Entry 5VO8 (X-ray diffraction, 3.30 A resolution); this record covers chains D and F of the 9 polymer chains in the assembly.

[Chain D]
Name: DNA-directed RNA polymerase subunit beta'
Organism: Thermus thermophilus (strain HB8 / ATCC 27634 / DSM 579)
Notes: EC 2.7.7.6
UniProtKB: Q8RQE8 (RPOC_THET8); residue numbers follow UniProt; this construct covers 1-1524
Chain sequence (1524 residues; each row starts with the number of its first residue):
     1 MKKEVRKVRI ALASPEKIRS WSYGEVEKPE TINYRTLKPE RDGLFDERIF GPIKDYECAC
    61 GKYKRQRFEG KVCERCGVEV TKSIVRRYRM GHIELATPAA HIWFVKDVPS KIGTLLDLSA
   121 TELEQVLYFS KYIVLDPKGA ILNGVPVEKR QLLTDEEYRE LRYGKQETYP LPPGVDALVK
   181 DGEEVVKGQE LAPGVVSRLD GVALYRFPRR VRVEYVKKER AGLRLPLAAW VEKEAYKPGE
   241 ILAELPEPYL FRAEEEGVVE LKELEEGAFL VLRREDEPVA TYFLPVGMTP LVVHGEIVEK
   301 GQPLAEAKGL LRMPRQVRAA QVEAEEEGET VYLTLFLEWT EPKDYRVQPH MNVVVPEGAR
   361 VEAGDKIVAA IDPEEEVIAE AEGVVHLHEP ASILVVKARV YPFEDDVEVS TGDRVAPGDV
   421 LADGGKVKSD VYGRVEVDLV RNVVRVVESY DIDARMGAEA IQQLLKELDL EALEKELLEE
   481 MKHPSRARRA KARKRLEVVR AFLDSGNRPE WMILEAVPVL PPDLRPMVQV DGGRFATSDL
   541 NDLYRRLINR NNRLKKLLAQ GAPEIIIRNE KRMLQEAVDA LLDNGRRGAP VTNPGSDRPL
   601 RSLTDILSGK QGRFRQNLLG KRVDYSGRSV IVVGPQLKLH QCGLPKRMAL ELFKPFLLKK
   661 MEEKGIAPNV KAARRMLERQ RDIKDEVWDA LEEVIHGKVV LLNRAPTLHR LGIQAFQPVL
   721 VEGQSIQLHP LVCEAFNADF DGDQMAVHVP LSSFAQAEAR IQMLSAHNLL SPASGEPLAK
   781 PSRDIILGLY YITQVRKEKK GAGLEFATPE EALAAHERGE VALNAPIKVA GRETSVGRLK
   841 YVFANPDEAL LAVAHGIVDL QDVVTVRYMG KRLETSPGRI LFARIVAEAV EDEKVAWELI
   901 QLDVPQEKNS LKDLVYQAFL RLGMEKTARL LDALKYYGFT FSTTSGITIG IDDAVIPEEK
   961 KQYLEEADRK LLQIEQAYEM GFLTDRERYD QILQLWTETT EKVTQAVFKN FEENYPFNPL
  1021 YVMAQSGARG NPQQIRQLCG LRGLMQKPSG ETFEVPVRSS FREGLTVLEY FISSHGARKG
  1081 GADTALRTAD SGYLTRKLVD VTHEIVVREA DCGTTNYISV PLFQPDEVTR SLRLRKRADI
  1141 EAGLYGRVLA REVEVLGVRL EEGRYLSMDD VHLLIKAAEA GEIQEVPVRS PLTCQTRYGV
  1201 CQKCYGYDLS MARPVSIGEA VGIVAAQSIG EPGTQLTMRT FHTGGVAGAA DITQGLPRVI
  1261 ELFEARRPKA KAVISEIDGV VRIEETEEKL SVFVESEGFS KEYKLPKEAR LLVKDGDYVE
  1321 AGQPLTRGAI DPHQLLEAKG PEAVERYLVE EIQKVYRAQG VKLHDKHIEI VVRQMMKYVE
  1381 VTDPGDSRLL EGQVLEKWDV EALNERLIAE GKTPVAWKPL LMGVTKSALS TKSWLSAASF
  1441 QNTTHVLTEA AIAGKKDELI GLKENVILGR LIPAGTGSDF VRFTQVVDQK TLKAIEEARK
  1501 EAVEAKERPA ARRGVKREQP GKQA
Unresolved in the structure: 1-2, 1238-1253, 1503-1524
Ion coordination: Zn2+ site 1: Cys-58, Cys-60, Cys-73, Cys-76; Mg2+ site 1: Asp-739, Asp-741, Asp-743 (shared with 1 residue of chain I); Mg2+ site 2: Lys-840 (shared with 2 residues of chain B); Zn2+ site 2: Cys-1112, Cys-1194, Cys-1201, Cys-1204
Residues lining bound ligands: pyrophosphate (POP): Asn-737, Asp-739, Arg-783, Arg-1029

[Chain F]
Name: RNA polymerase sigma factor SigA
Organism: Thermus thermophilus (strain HB8 / ATCC 27634 / DSM 579)
UniProtKB: Q5SKW1 (Q5SKW1_THET8); numbering as in UniProt (aligned over 1-423)
Chain sequence (423 residues; row label = number of the first residue in the row):
     1 MKKSKRKNAQ AQEAQETEVL VQEEAEELPE FPEGEPDPDL EDPDLTLEDD LLDLPEEGEG
    61 LDLEEEEEDL PIPKISTSDP VRQYLHEIGQ VPLLTLEEEV ELARKVEEGM EAIKKLSEIT
   121 GLDPDLIREV VRAKILGSAR VRHIPGLKET LDPKTVEEID QKLKSLPKEH KRYLHIAREG
   181 EAARQHLIEA NLRLVVSIAK KYTGRGLSFL DLIQEGNQGL IRAVEKFEYK RRFKFSTYAT
   241 WWIRQAINRA IADQARTIRI PVHMVETINK LSRTARQLQQ ELGREPTYEE IAEAMGPGWD
   301 AKRVEETLKI AQEPVSLETP IGDEKDSFYG DFIPDEHLPS PVDAATQSLL SEELEKALSK
   361 LSEREAMVLK LRKGLIDGRE HTLEEVGAFF GVTRERIRQI ENKALRKLKY HESRTRKLRD
   421 FLD
Unresolved in the structure: 1-77

[Chain D / chain F interface]
Residue-residue contacts (144; chain D residue first):
  Glu-30(D) with Arg-259(F), salt bridge
  Thr-31(D) with Thr-257(F), hydrogen bond (side chain-backbone); Ile-258(F)
  Ile-32(D) with Ile-258(F), hydrophobic
  Tyr-34(D) with Arg-259(F); Ile-260(F), hydrophobic; Pro-261(F); Met-264(F); Ile-310(F), hydrophobic
  Ile-53(D) with His-337(F)
  Arg-65(D) with Asp-377(F); Gly-378(F)
  Gln-66(D) with Ile-376(F)
  Arg-67(D) with Asp-377(F)
  Ser-83(D) with His-337(F), hydrogen bond
  Tyr-128(D) with Gln-83(F)
  Phe-129(D) with Gln-83(F); Glu-87(F)
  Ser-130(D) with Gln-83(F), hydrogen bond
  Glu-156(D) with Gln-90(F)
  Arg-159(D) with Gln-90(F)
  Arg-206(D) with Glu-101(F), salt bridge
  Phe-207(D) with Glu-97(F); Glu-98(F); Glu-101(F)
  Arg-209(D) with Glu-97(F), salt bridge
  Pro-349(D) with Leu-96(F), hydrophobic; Glu-97(F)
  His-350(D) with Leu-96(F); Val-100(F); Arg-232(F)
  Asn-352(D) with Arg-104(F)
  Ile-371(D) with Tyr-229(F), hydrophobic; Lys-230(F); Arg-232(F)
  Asp-372(D) with Arg-232(F), salt bridge
  Asp-406(D) with Lys-168(F); Lys-171(F), salt bridge; Arg-172(F), salt bridge
  Val-407(D) with Lys-171(F), hydrogen bond (backbone-side chain); Arg-172(F); His-175(F)
  Glu-408(D) with Lys-171(F), salt bridge
  Val-409(D) with His-175(F)
  Ser-410(D) with Leu-174(F); His-175(F), hydrogen bond; Arg-178(F), hydrogen bond (backbone-side chain)
  Thr-411(D) with His-175(F); Arg-178(F), hydrogen bond (backbone-side chain)
  Gly-412(D) with Arg-178(F)
  Asp-413(D) with Lys-134(F); Lys-164(F), salt bridge; Arg-178(F), salt bridge
  Arg-434(D) with Ile-135(F), hydrogen bond (side chain-backbone)
  Val-437(D) with His-175(F)
  Leu-439(D) with Arg-172(F); His-175(F)
  Pro-526(D) with Leu-317(F), hydrophobic
  Met-527(D) with Thr-257(F); Ile-258(F), hydrophobic
  Val-530(D) with Tyr-329(F); Ile-333(F), hydrophobic
  Arg-534(D) with Gln-312(F); Glu-313(F), hydrogen bond (side chain-backbone)
  Phe-535(D) with Pro-314(F); Val-315(F), hydrogen bond (backbone-backbone)
  Ala-536(D) with Val-315(F); Leu-317(F), hydrophobic
  Thr-537(D) with Val-315(F), hydrogen bond (backbone-backbone); Ser-316(F); Leu-317(F), hydrogen bond (backbone-backbone)
  Ser-538(D) with Leu-317(F); Glu-318(F), hydrogen bond
  Asp-539(D) with Ser-316(F), hydrogen bond; Glu-318(F), hydrogen bond (backbone-side chain)
  Asp-542(D) with Thr-257(F), hydrogen bond
  Arg-545(D) with Gln-254(F), hydrogen bond (side chain-backbone); Arg-256(F), hydrogen bond (side chain-backbone); Thr-257(F), hydrogen bond
  Asn-549(D) with Gln-254(F)
  Arg-550(D) with Ser-208(F); Asp-211(F), salt bridge
  Arg-553(D) with Asp-211(F), salt bridge; Gln-214(F); Glu-215(F), salt bridge; Gln-254(F)
  Lys-555(D) with Arg-142(F), hydrogen bond (backbone-side chain)
  Lys-556(D) with Gln-218(F)
  Leu-557(D) with Gln-214(F)
  Leu-558(D) with Arg-140(F); Arg-142(F)
  Ala-559(D) with Glu-129(F); Ile-144(F), hydrophobic; Pro-145(F)
  Gln-560(D) with Arg-132(F), hydrogen bond (backbone-side chain); Arg-184(F), hydrogen bond (backbone-side chain); Arg-222(F)
  Gly-561(D) with Arg-140(F); Arg-184(F), hydrogen bond (backbone-side chain); Gln-185(F), hydrogen bond (backbone-side chain)
  Ala-562(D) with Arg-140(F), hydrogen bond (backbone-side chain); Ile-221(F), hydrophobic
  Pro-563(D) with Gln-185(F); Ile-188(F), hydrophobic; Glu-189(F)
  Glu-564(D) with Arg-140(F), salt bridge
  Ile-565(D) with Val-91(F), hydrophobic; Leu-192(F), hydrophobic
  Ile-566(D) with Leu-192(F), hydrophobic; Gln-214(F); Asn-217(F)
  Ile-567(D) with Arg-140(F)
  Arg-568(D) with Glu-87(F), salt bridge
  Asn-569(D) with Tyr-84(F); Leu-210(F); Gln-214(F), hydrogen bond
  Glu-570(D) with Gln-214(F), hydrogen bond
  Arg-572(D) with Pro-80(F); Gln-83(F); Glu-87(F), salt bridge
  Met-573(D) with Leu-210(F), hydrophobic; Asp-211(F); Gln-214(F)
  Glu-576(D) with Pro-80(F)
  Arg-587(D) with Ser-78(F)
  Arg-598(D) with Ser-316(F), hydrogen bond; Glu-318(F); Pro-320(F)
  Arg-601(D) with Glu-318(F)
  Gln-611(D) with Lys-325(F); Asp-326(F); Phe-328(F)
  Glu-662(D) with Lys-417(F), salt bridge
  Pro-668(D) with Arg-416(F); Lys-417(F), hydrogen bond (backbone-side chain)
  Asn-669(D) with Lys-417(F); Asp-420(F)
  Lys-671(D) with Asp-420(F), hydrogen bond (side chain-backbone); Phe-421(F); Asp-423(F), salt bridge
  Ala-672(D) with Asp-420(F)
  Arg-674(D) with Val-342(F)
  Arg-675(D) with Asp-420(F), hydrogen bond (side chain-backbone); Asp-423(F), hydrogen bond (side chain-backbone)
Other interface residues (no listed pair), chain D (89 interface residues in all): Arg-35, Asp-55, Ile-84, Asp-155, Glu-375, Ala-391, Phe-403, Asp-405, Val-528, Gly-533, Asn-593, Pro-594
Other interface residues (no listed pair), chain F (88 interface residues in all): His-86, Leu-136, Gly-206, Ile-213, Ala-255, Lys-309, Thr-319, Leu-338, Leu-375, Arg-419, Leu-422

[Summary]
89 residues of chain D and 88 residues of chain F are in contact; the contacts include 32 hydrogen bonds and
17 salt bridges. Polar contacts include Glu-30(D)/Arg-259(F), Arg-206(D)/Glu-101(F) and Arg-209(D)/Glu-97(F).
Chain D binds pyrophosphate.
Chain D is DNA-directed RNA polymerase subunit beta' and chain F is RNA polymerase sigma factor SigA, both
from Thermus thermophilus (strain HB8 / ATCC 27634 / DSM 579); the structure, X-ray crystal structure of a
bacterial reiterative transcription complex of pyrG promoter, was determined by X-ray diffraction (same
publication as 5VOI).
